PDB entry 5XBP | X-ray diffraction, 2.90 A resolution | chains G and I of the 6 polymer chains in the assembly

== Chain G ==
Protein: 3NT oxygenase alpha subunit
Organism: Diaphorobacter sp. DS2
UniProt: M9PW10 (M9PW10_9BURK); residue numbers follow UniProt; this construct covers 1-446
Amino-acid sequence (446 residues; each row starts with the number of its first residue):
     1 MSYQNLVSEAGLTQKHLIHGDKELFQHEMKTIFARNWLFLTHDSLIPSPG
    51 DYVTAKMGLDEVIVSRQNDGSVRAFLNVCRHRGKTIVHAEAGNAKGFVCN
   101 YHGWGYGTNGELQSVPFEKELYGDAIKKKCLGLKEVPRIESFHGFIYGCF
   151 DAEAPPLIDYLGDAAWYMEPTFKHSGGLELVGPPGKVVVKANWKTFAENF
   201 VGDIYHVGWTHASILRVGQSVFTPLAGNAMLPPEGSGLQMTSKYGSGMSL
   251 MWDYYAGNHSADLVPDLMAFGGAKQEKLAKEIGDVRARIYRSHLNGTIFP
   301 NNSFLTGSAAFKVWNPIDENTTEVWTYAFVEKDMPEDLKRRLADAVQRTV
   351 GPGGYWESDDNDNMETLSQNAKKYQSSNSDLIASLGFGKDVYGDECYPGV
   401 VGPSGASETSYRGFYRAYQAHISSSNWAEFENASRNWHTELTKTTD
Disordered / not traced: 1, 446
Covalent attachments: covalent link Y167-P398
Metal / ion sites: 2Fe-2S cluster Fe: C79, H81, C99, H102; Fe ion: H206, H211, D360
Ligand contacts: 2Fe-2S cluster (FES): C79, H81, R82, G83, K84, C99, Y101, H102, G103, W104
From the paper describing this entry:
  - mutagenesis - M251L: unchanged catalytic activity on 2NT and 3NT
  - mutagenesis - I204A: decreased catalytic activity on 3NT
  - mutagenesis - N258V, V350F: decreased catalytic activity on 2NT and 3NT
  - mutagenesis - I204A/N258V: decreased catalytic activity on mononitrotoluene

== Chain I ==
Protein: 3NT oxygenase beta subunit
Organism: Diaphorobacter sp. DS2
UniProt: M9PV03 (M9PV03_9BURK); residues 0-192 here correspond to UniProt positions 1-193 (UniProt number = residue number + 1)
Amino-acid sequence (193 residues; numbered 0 to 192; the number before each row is that of its first residue; numbering starts at 0):
     0 MMINTQEDKLVSAHDAEEFHRFYIVQDDALLQEVNTLLTREAHLLDIQAY
    50 KAWLEHCVAPEIKYQVISRELRSTSERRYQLNDAVNIYNENYQQLKVRVE
   100 HQMDPQNWPNSPKIRFTRFVTNVTAAKDKSAPEMLHVRSNLILHRARRGN
   150 EVDVFYATREDKWKRIEGGGIQLVERFVDYPERILPHNLLVFL
Disordered / not traced: 0

== Chain G / chain I interface ==
Residue-residue contacts (83):
  S44(G) with L80(I)
  L45(G) with Y78(I), hydrogen bond (backbone-side chain); L80(I)
  D51(G) with Y78(I)
  Y52(G) with E75(I)
  A89(G) with L70(I); R71(I); S72(I)
  E90(G) with E69(I); L70(I), hydrogen bond (backbone-backbone); R182(I), salt bridge
  A91(G) with E69(I); L70(I); R71(I); Y78(I), hydrophobic
  G92(G) with E75(I); Y78(I)
  N93(G) with E75(I), hydrogen bond (backbone-side chain); R77(I), hydrogen bond; Y78(I)
  K95(G) with R77(I)
  G182(G) with N81(I), hydrogen bond (backbone-side chain)
  P183(G) with E69(I); N81(I); D82(I); A83(I); V84(I)
  P184(G) with V84(I); R182(I), hydrogen bond (backbone-side chain)
  K186(G) with R182(I); I183(I); L184(I), hydrogen bond (backbone-backbone)
  V187(G) with L184(I)
  V188(G) with I183(I), hydrophobic; L184(I), hydrogen bond (backbone-backbone); P185(I); H186(I); N187(I)
  V189(G) with N187(I)
  W209(G) with Q105(I); W107(I), hydrogen bond (backbone-side chain)
  T210(G) with W107(I)
  A212(G) with Q105(I)
  S213(G) with H100(I); D103(I), hydrogen bond; Q105(I), hydrogen bond (side chain-backbone); N106(I), hydrogen bond (side chain-backbone)
  I214(G) with V96(I), hydrophobic; H100(I)
  R216(G) with D103(I), salt bridge; Q105(I), hydrogen bond
  V217(G) with V96(I); E99(I); H100(I)
  D262(G) with Q93(I), hydrogen bond
  E323(G) with I183(I)
  D344(G) with N85(I), hydrogen bond; N88(I), hydrogen bond
  Q347(G) with V84(I); N85(I)
  R348(G) with N88(I), hydrogen bond (side chain-backbone); E89(I), salt bridge; Q93(I), hydrogen bond; R97(I)
  P352(G) with I86(I), hydrophobic; N187(I); L188(I), hydrogen bond (backbone-backbone)
  G353(G) with I86(I); Y87(I); R97(I), hydrogen bond (backbone-side chain); L188(I)
  Y355(G) with V96(I); R97(I); H100(I)
  E357(G) with N187(I), hydrogen bond
  S358(G) with L189(I)
  D359(G) with H100(I), salt bridge
  N361(G) with N187(I), hydrogen bond
  D362(G) with P108(I); R146(I), salt bridge; R147(I), salt bridge
  E365(G) with E150(I); H186(I), salt bridge
Also at the interface, not in a pair above, chain G (44 interface residues in all): P47, V53, A94, G185, G218, G351

== Summary ==
44 residues of chain G and 38 residues of chain I are in contact; the contacts include 22 hydrogen bonds and 7
salt bridges. Polar contacts include E90(G)-R182(I), R216(G)-D103(I) and R348(G)-E89(I). From the paper: N258V
and V350F of chain G reduce catalytic activity on 2NT and 3NT; I204A of chain G reduces catalytic activity on
3NT; 5 substitutions were tested in all.
Chain G is 3NT oxygenase alpha subunit and chain I is 3NT oxygenase beta subunit, both from Diaphorobacter sp.
DS2; the structure, Oxygenase component of 3-nitrotoluene dioxygenase from Diaphorobacter sp. strain DS2, was
determined by X-ray diffraction.
